PDB entry 3VQ2 | X-ray diffraction, 2.48 A resolution | chains A and C of the 4 polymer chains in the assembly

Chain A:
Protein: Toll-like receptor 4
Source organism: Mus musculus
Reference sequence: Q9QUK6 (TLR4_MOUSE); numbering as in UniProt (aligned over 22-627)
Amino-acid sequence (606 residues; each row starts with the number of its first residue):
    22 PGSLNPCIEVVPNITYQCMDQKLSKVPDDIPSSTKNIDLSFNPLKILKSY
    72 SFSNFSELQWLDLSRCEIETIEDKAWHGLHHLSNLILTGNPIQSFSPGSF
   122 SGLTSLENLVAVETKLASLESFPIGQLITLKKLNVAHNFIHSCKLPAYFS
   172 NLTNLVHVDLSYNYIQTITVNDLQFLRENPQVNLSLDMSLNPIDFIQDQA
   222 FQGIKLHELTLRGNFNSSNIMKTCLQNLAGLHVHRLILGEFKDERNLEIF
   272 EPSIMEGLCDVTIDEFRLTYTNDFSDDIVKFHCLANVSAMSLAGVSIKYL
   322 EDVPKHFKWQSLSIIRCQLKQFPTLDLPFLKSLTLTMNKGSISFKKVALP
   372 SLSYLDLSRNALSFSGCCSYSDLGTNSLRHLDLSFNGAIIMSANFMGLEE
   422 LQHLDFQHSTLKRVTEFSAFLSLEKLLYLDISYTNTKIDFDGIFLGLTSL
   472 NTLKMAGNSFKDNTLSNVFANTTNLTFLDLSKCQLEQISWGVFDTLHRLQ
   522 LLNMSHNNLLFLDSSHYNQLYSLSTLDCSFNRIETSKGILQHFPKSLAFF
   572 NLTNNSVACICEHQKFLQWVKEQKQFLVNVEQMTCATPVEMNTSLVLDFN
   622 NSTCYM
Disordered / not traced: 22-26, 608-627
Disulfides: C28-C39, C280-C304, C388-C389, C580-C606
Covalently attached groups: N-acetylglucosamine (NAG) linked to N172, N204, N524
Residues lining bound ligands:
  - LP4 / LP5 / myristic acid: S413, R434, E437, F438
  - N-acetylglucosamine (NAG; 2-acetamido-2-deoxy-beta-D-glucopyranose): S526, H527, D548, S550, F551, N572, V599
From the paper describing this entry:
  - binding site for the ligand LP5: K360, S413, F438
  - binding site for the ligand LP4: K263
  - specificity-determining residues: K367, R434 (by similarity / conservation)

Chain C:
Protein: Lymphocyte antigen 96
Source organism: Mus musculus
Reference sequence: Q9JHF9 (LY96_MOUSE); residues 17-160 here = UniProt positions 17-160
Amino-acid sequence (144 residues; row label = number of the first residue in the row):
    17 ESEKQQWFCNSSDAIISYSYCDHLKFPISISSEPCIRLRGTNGFVHVEFI
    67 PRGNLKYLYFNLFISVNSIELPKRKEVLCHGHDDDYSFCRALKGETVNTS
   117 IPFSFEGILFPKGHYRCVAEAIAGDTEEKLFCLNFTIIHRRDVN
Disordered / not traced: 17-20, 156-160
Disulfides: C25-C51, C37-C148, C95-C105
Residues lining bound ligands: LP4 / LP5 / myristic acid: I32, I46, I52, L54, V61, V63, F65, L71, L74, F76, L78, V82, L87, R90, E92, V93, L94, Y102, F104, I117, P118, F119, S120, F121, E122, G123, I124, F126, P127, Y131, C133, A135, F147, L149, F151, I153
From the paper describing this entry:
  - conformationally variable residues (loop rearrangement): F126
  - contacts within the chain: I124-F126, L54-F126, F126-Y131
  - binding site for the ligand LP5: F126

How chain A and chain C interact:
Pairs across the interface (51):
  M40(A) - K109(C)
  D41(A) - F42(C)
  D41(A) - R68(C)  salt bridge
  D59(A) - K109(C)  salt bridge
  S61(A) - K109(C)  hydrogen bond
  F62(A) - P67(C)
  F62(A) - R68(C)
  F62(A) - K109(C)
  F62(A) - G110(C)
  D83(A) - K109(C)  salt bridge
  S85(A) - K109(C)
  R86(A) - I66(C)
  R86(A) - G110(C)  hydrogen bond (side chain-backbone)
  R86(A) - T112(C)
  T109(A) - K109(C)
  T109(A) - G110(C)
  T109(A) - E111(C)
  G110(A) - G110(C)
  V131(A) - L108(C)  hydrophobic
  V133(A) - L108(C)  hydrophobic
  V133(A) - E111(C)
  E134(A) - E111(C)
  E134(A) - T112(C)  hydrogen bond
  N155(A) - L108(C)
  H158(A) - E111(C)  salt bridge
  H158(A) - T112(C)
  S182(A) - R106(C)
  Y183(A) - R106(C)
  L211(A) - S103(C)
  L211(A) - R106(C)
  R233(A) - D99(C)
  R233(A) - D100(C)  hydrogen bond (side chain-backbone)
  F262(A) - D101(C)
  F262(A) - Y102(C)
  F262(A) - S103(C)
  K263(A) - D101(C)  salt bridge
  K263(A) - P118(C)
  D264(A) - Y102(C)
  D264(A) - S103(C)  hydrogen bond (side chain-backbone)
  D264(A) - F104(C)
  D264(A) - T115(C)  hydrogen bond
  D264(A) - S116(C)
  E265(A) - S103(C)
  R288(A) - H98(C)
  R288(A) - D99(C)  salt bridge
  T290(A) - D99(C)
  A314(A) - D99(C)
  R337(A) - H96(C)
  R337(A) - D99(C)
  R337(A) - D101(C)  salt bridge
  M358(A) - H96(C)
Interface residues without a listed pair, chain A (34 interface residues in all): Q38, A157, D180, I258, Y291, G315
Interface residues without a listed pair, chain C (23 interface residues in all): I117, E144

Overview:
34 residues of chain A face 23 of chain C across their interface, with 6 hydrogen bonds and 7 salt bridges.
Polar pairs include D41(A)-R68(C), D59(A)-K109(C) and D83(A)-K109(C). From the paper: a binding site for the
ligand LP5 at K360(A), S413(A) and F126(C) among others; a binding site for the ligand LP4 at K263(A).
Chain A is Toll-like receptor 4 and chain C is Lymphocyte antigen 96, both from Mus musculus; the structure,
Crystal structure of mouse TLR4/MD-2/LPS complex, was determined by X-ray diffraction together with 3VQ1 from
the same study.
